7RE1 - chains A and T of the 8 polymer chains in the assembly; structure by electron microscopy, 2.91 A resolution.

[Chain A]
Name: RNA-directed RNA polymerase
Organism: Severe acute respiratory syndrome coronavirus 2
Notes: EC 2.7.7.48
Reference sequence: P0DTD1 (R1AB_SARS2); residues 1-932 here correspond to UniProt positions 4393-5324 (UniProt number = residue number + 4392)
Amino-acid sequence (932 residues; numbered 1 to 932; the number before each row is that of its first residue):
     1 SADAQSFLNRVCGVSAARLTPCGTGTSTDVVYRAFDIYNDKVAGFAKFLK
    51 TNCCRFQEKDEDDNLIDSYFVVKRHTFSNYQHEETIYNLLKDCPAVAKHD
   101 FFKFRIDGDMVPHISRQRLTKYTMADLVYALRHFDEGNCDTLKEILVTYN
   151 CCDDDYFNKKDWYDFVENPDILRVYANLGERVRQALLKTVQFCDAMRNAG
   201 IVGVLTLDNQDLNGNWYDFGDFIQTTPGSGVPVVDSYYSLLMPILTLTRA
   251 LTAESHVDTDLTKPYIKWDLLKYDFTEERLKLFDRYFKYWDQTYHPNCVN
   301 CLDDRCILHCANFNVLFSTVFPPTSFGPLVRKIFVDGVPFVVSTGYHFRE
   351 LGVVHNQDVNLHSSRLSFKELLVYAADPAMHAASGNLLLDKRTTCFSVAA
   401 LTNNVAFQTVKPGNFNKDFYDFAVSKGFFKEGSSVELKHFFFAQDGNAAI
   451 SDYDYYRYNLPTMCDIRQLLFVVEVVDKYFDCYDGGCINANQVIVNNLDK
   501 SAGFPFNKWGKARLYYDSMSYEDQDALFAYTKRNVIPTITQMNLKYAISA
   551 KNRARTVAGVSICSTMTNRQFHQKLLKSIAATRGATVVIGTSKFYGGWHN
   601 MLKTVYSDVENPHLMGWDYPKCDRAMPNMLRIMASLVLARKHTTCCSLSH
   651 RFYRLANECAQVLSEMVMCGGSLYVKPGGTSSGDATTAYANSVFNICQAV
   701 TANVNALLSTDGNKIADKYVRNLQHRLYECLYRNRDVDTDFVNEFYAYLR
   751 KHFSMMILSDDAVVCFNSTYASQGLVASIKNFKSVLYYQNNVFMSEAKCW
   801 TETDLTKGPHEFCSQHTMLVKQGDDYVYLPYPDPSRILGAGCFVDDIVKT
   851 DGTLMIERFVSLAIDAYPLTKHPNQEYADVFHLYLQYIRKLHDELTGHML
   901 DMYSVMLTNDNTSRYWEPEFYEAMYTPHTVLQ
Disordered / not traced: 1-2, 930-932
Metal / ion sites: Mg2+: Asn209, Asp218 (together with ADP); Zn2+ site 1: His295, Cys301, Cys306, Cys310; Zn2+ site 2: Cys487, His642, Cys645, Cys646
Small-molecule neighbours:
  - chapso (1N7), molecule 1: Arg197, Gly230, Val231, Lys288, Tyr289, Trp290, Asp291
  - chapso (1N7), molecule 2: Val202, Gly203, Val204, Asp221, Ile223, Val233
  - chapso (1N7), molecule 3: Tyr903, Ser904, Val905
  - ADP: Phe35, Lys50, Asn52, Cys53, Lys73, Arg74, His75, Asn79, Glu83, Arg116, Asp208, Asn209, Tyr217, Asp218, Gly220
Curated features (UniProtKB/Swiss-Prot):
  - region: Lys545 to Arg555 (Interaction with RMP Remdesivir), Thr582 to Pro620 (RdRp Palm N-ter)
  - active site: Ser759, Asp760, Asp761
  - binding site (Mn(2+)): Asn209, Asp218
  - binding site (Zn(2+)): His295, Cys301, Cys306, Cys310, Cys487, His642, Cys645, Cys646
  - site: Gln932 (Cleavage)

[Chain T]
Molecule: Template RNA
Sequence (55 nucleotides; numbered 82 to 136; the number before each row is that of its first residue):
    82 CUAUCCCCAUGUGAUUUUAAUAGCUUCUUAGGAGAAUGACGUAGCAUGCU
   132 ACGCG
Disordered / not traced: 82-98, 136

[How chain A and chain T interact]
Pairs across the interface (44; chain A residue first):
  Gln408(A) with U99(T), hydrogen bond to the base
  Lys500(A) with A101(T), phosphate contact; U102(T), phosphate contact
  Ser501(A) with A100(T), hydrogen bond to the phosphate; A101(T), hydrogen bond to the phosphate
  Asn507(A) with A100(T), hydrogen bond to the phosphate
  Gln541(A) with U99(T), phosphate contact; A100(T), phosphate contact
  Asn543(A) with U99(T), hydrogen bond to the sugar; A100(T), sugar contact
  Lys545(A) with A101(T), base contact
  Val557(A) with A101(T), base contact
  Ala558(A) with A101(T), hydrogen bond to the sugar
  Gly559(A) with A101(T), sugar contact
  Thr565(A) with U102(T), sugar contact
  Arg569(A) with U102(T), salt bridge to the phosphate; A103(T), salt bridge to the phosphate
  Lys577(A) with G104(T), salt bridge to the phosphate
  Ala580(A) with G104(T), sugar contact
  Gly590(A) with G104(T), hydrogen bond to the sugar; C105(T), sugar contact
  Ser592(A) with C105(T), hydrogen bond to the sugar; U106(T), sugar contact
  Phe594(A) with C105(T), sugar contact; U106(T), sugar contact
  Tyr595(A) with U106(T), phosphate contact; U107(T), hydrogen bond to the phosphate
  Ser682(A) with A101(T), base contact
  Gly683(A) with A101(T), hydrogen bond to the sugar; U102(T), sugar contact
  Asp684(A) with U102(T), hydrogen bond to the sugar
  Ala685(A) with U102(T), hydrogen bond to the sugar; A103(T), sugar contact
  Thr687(A) with U102(T), base contact
  Tyr689(A) with A103(T), hydrogen bond to the sugar; G104(T), sugar contact
  Val860(A) with U107(T), sugar contact
  Ile864(A) with U107(T), sugar contact
  Arg914(A) with C108(T), salt bridge to the phosphate
  Tyr915(A) with C108(T), sugar contact
  Phe920(A) with U107(T), phosphate contact; C108(T), phosphate contact
  Met924(A) with U106(T), phosphate contact; U107(T), sugar contact
Other interface residues (no listed pair), chain A (38 interface residues in all): Asn496, Lys511, Val560, Ile589, Thr591, Thr686, Glu857, Ser861
Other interface residues (no listed pair), chain T (11 interface residues in all): U109

[Summary]
38 residues of chain A and 11 residues of chain T are in contact, with 13 hydrogen bonds and 4 salt bridges.
Polar contacts include Gln408(A)-U99(T), Asn543(A)-U99(T) and Ala558(A)-A101(T). Chain A binds ADP and 3
copies of chapso.
Here chain A is RNA-directed RNA polymerase (Severe acute respiratory syndrome coronavirus 2) and chain T is
Template RNA. Entry 7RE1 (SARS-CoV-2 replication-transcription complex bound to nsp13 helicase - nsp13(2)-RTC
(composite)) was determined by electron microscopy (same publication as 7RDX, 7RDY, 7RDZ, 7RE0, 7RE2 and
7RE3).
